5OT2 - chains C and K of the 15 polymer chains in the assembly; structure by X-ray diffraction, 3.20 A resolution.

== Chain C ==
Name: DNA-directed RNA polymerase II subunit RPB3
Source organism: Saccharomyces cerevisiae (strain ATCC 204508 / S288c)
Reference sequence: P16370 (RPB3_YEAST); numbering as in UniProt (aligned over 1-318)
Chain sequence (318 residues; row label = number of the first residue in the row):
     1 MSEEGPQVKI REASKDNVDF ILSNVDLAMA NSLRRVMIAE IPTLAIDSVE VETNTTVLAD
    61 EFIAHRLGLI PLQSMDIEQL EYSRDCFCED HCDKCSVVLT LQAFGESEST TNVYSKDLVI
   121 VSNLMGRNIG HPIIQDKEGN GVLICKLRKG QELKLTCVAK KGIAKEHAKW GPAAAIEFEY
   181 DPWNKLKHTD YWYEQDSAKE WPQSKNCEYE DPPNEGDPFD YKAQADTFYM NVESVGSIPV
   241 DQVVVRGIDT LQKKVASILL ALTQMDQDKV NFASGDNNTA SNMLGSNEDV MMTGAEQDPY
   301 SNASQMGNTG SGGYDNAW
Disordered / not traced: 1-2, 268-318
Curated features (UniProtKB/Swiss-Prot):
  - binding site (Zn(2+)): Cys86, Cys88, Cys92, Cys95
  - modified residue: Ser2 (N-acetylserine)
Bound ions: Zn2+: Cys86, Cys88, Cys92, Cys95

== Chain K ==
Name: DNA-directed RNA polymerase II subunit RPB11
Source organism: Saccharomyces cerevisiae (strain ATCC 204508 / S288c)
Reference sequence: P38902 (RPB11_YEAST); numbering as in UniProt (aligned over 1-120)
Chain sequence (120 residues; each row starts with the number of its first residue):
     1 MNAPDRFELF LLGEGESKLK IDPDTKAPNA VVITFEKEDH TLGNLIRAEL LNDRKVLFAA
    61 YKVEHPFFAR FKLRIQTTEG YDPKDALKNA CNSIINKLGA LKTNFETEWN LQTLAADDAF
Disordered / not traced: 115-120

== Interface between chain C and chain K ==
Residue-residue contacts - 69 pairs, chain C then chain K:
  Glu4(C) - Ala100(K)
  Glu4(C) - Asn104(K)  hydrogen bond
  Pro6(C) - Lys97(K)
  Pro6(C) - Leu101(K)  hydrophobic
  Pro6(C) - Asn104(K)
  Gln7(C) - Asn104(K)
  Val8(C) - Leu101(K)  hydrophobic
  Val8(C) - Phe105(K)  hydrophobic
  Val8(C) - Glu108(K)
  Ile10(C) - Glu108(K)  hydrogen bond (backbone-side chain)
  Ile10(C) - Trp109(K)
  Ala13(C) - Leu114(K)
  Val18(C) - Trp109(K)  hydrophobic
  Leu22(C) - Leu101(K)  hydrophobic
  Asp26(C) - Asn52(K)
  Asp26(C) - Lys97(K)  salt bridge
  Ala28(C) - Asn44(K)
  Ala28(C) - Leu45(K)
  Ala28(C) - Ala48(K)  hydrophobic
  Met29(C) - Leu45(K)  hydrophobic
  Met29(C) - Lys97(K)
  Met29(C) - Leu98(K)  hydrophobic
  Ser32(C) - Thr41(K)  hydrogen bond (side chain-backbone)
  Ser32(C) - Leu45(K)
  Leu33(C) - Leu101(K)  hydrophobic
  Arg35(C) - Asp39(K)  salt bridge
  Arg35(C) - His40(K)
  Arg35(C) - Thr41(K)  hydrogen bond
  Val36(C) - Thr41(K)
  Arg84(C) - Phe10(K)
  Arg84(C) - Leu11(K)
  Lys165(C) - Arg6(K)  hydrogen bond (backbone-side chain)
  Lys165(C) - Leu9(K)
  Lys165(C) - Asp39(K)  salt bridge
  Glu166(C) - Arg6(K)  hydrogen bond (backbone-side chain)
  Glu166(C) - Phe7(K)
  Glu166(C) - Phe10(K)
  His167(C) - Arg6(K)
  Asp241(C) - Phe105(K)
  Asp241(C) - Trp109(K)
  Val244(C) - Phe105(K)  hydrophobic
  Val245(C) - Lys102(K)
  Val245(C) - Phe105(K)  hydrophobic
  Val245(C) - Glu106(K)
  Ile248(C) - Leu98(K)
  Ile248(C) - Lys102(K)
  Asp249(C) - Lys102(K)  salt bridge
  Leu251(C) - Leu45(K)  hydrophobic
  Gln252(C) - Ile95(K)
  Gln252(C) - Leu98(K)
  Gln252(C) - Gly99(K)  hydrogen bond (side chain-backbone)
  Lys254(C) - Glu38(K)  salt bridge
  Lys254(C) - Leu42(K)
  Val255(C) - Cys91(K)  hydrophobic
  Val255(C) - Ile94(K)  hydrophobic
  Val255(C) - Ile95(K)  hydrophobic
  Ala256(C) - Ile95(K)
  Ile258(C) - Leu42(K)  hydrophobic
  Ile258(C) - Cys91(K)  hydrophobic
  Leu259(C) - Lys88(K)
  Leu259(C) - Cys91(K)  hydrophobic
  Leu259(C) - Asn92(K)
  Leu259(C) - Ile95(K)  hydrophobic
  Ala261(C) - Leu19(K)  hydrophobic
  Leu262(C) - Leu19(K)  hydrophobic
  Leu262(C) - Ile21(K)  hydrophobic
  Leu262(C) - Leu87(K)  hydrophobic
  Leu262(C) - Lys88(K)
  Met265(C) - Ile21(K)  hydrophobic
Other interface residues (no listed pair), chain C (41 interface residues in all): Lys9, Arg11, Ser14, Glu40, Ile163, Ala164, Val240
Other interface residues (no listed pair), chain K (39 interface residues in all): Lys18, Phe35, Lys84, Thr103, Gln112

== Summary ==
41 residues of chain C and 39 residues of chain K are in contact; the contacts include 7 hydrogen bonds and 5
salt bridges. Among the polar pairs are Asp26(C)-Lys97(K), Arg35(C)-Asp39(K) and Lys165(C)-Asp39(K). UniProt
lists 4 Zn2+-binding residues on chain C.
Chain C is DNA-directed RNA polymerase II subunit RPB3 and chain K is DNA-directed RNA polymerase II subunit
RPB11, both from Saccharomyces cerevisiae (strain ATCC 204508 / S288c); the structure, RNA polymerase II
elongation complex in the presence of 3d-Napht-A, was determined by X-ray diffraction.
